PDB entry 7U2L | electron microscopy, 3.20 A resolution | chains B and C of the 5 polymer chains in the assembly

Chain B:
Protein: Guanine nucleotide-binding protein G(I)/G(S)/G(T) subunit beta-1
Source organism: Homo sapiens
Reference sequence: P62873 (GBB1_HUMAN); residue numbers follow UniProt; this construct covers 2-340
Chain sequence (344 residues; each row starts with the number of its first residue; numbers below 1 keep their minus sign (Pro-3 is residue -3)):
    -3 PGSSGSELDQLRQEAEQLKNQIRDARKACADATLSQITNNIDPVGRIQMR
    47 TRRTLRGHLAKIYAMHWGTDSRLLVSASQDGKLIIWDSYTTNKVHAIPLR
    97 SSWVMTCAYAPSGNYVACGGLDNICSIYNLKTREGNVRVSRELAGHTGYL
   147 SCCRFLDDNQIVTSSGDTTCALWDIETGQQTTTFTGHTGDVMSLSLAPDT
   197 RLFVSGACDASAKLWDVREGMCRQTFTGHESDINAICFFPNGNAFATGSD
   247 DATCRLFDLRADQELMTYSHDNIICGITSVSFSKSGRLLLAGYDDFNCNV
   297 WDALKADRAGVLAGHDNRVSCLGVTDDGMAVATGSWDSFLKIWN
Not modelled in the structure: -3 to 4
Construct notes: expression tag (-3 to 1)

Chain C:
Protein: Guanine nucleotide-binding protein G(I)/G(S)/G(O) subunit gamma-2
Source organism: Homo sapiens
Reference sequence: P59768 (GBG2_HUMAN); residues 1-71 here = UniProt positions 1-71
Chain sequence (71 residues; numbered 1 to 71; the number before each row is that of its first residue):
     1 MASNNTASIAQARKLVEQLKMEANIDRIKVSKAAADLMAYCEAHAKEDPL
    51 LTPVPASENPFREKKFFCAIL
Not modelled in the structure: 1-8, 62-71

Chain B / chain C interface:
Pairs across the interface (78):
  Asp5(B) with Ile9(C)
  Leu7(B) with Arg13(C); Val16(C)
  Glu10(B) with Lys20(C), salt bridge
  Ala11(B) with Val16(C), hydrophobic
  Leu14(B) with Val16(C); Leu19(C); Lys20(C)
  Lys15(B) with Leu19(C)
  Ile18(B) with Ala23(C), hydrophobic; Arg27(C)
  Cys25(B) with Arg27(C); Lys29(C); Val30(C), hydrogen bond (backbone-backbone)
  Ala26(B) with Val30(C), hydrophobic
  Asp27(B) with Lys29(C), salt bridge; Ser31(C), hydrogen bond
  Ala28(B) with Val30(C)
  Leu30(B) with Ala34(C), hydrophobic
  Ile33(B) with Ser31(C); Ala34(C), hydrophobic
  Ile37(B) with Glu42(C)
  Val40(B) with Leu51(C), hydrophobic
  Ile43(B) with Leu50(C)
  Met45(B) with Leu50(C), hydrophobic
  Arg48(B) with Phe61(C)
  Arg49(B) with Pro60(C), hydrogen bond (side chain-backbone); Phe61(C)
  Tyr85(B) with Pro60(C); Phe61(C), hydrophobic
  Met217(B) with Met21(C), hydrophobic
  Cys218(B) with Gln18(C), hydrogen bond (backbone-side chain)
  Arg219(B) with Glu22(C)
  Gln220(B) with Ile25(C)
  Thr221(B) with Glu22(C), hydrogen bond
  Phe235(B) with Tyr40(C), hydrophobic; Cys41(C), hydrophobic
  Pro236(B) with Tyr40(C)
  Asn237(B) with Leu37(C); Tyr40(C)
  Ala240(B) with Leu37(C), hydrophobic
  Leu252(B) with Leu37(C), hydrophobic
  Asp254(B) with Ala33(C)
  Arg256(B) with Arg27(C); Ile28(C), hydrogen bond (backbone-backbone); Lys32(C); Asp36(C), salt bridge
  Ala257(B) with Arg27(C); Ile28(C)
  Asp258(B) with Arg27(C), salt bridge
  Gln259(B) with Val30(C)
  Leu261(B) with Val30(C), hydrophobic; Leu37(C), hydrophobic
  Ser279(B) with Asp48(C), hydrogen bond
  Lys280(B) with Glu47(C); Asp48(C)
  Ser281(B) with Tyr40(C); Cys41(C); His44(C); Asp48(C), hydrogen bond; Leu51(C)
  Gly282(B) with Cys41(C)
  Arg283(B) with Cys41(C); Glu42(C), salt bridge; Leu51(C)
  Leu284(B) with Leu51(C), hydrophobic
  Leu300(B) with Cys41(C), hydrophobic
  Asp323(B) with Pro49(C)
  Gly324(B) with Pro49(C); Leu50(C)
  Met325(B) with Pro49(C), hydrophobic; Glu58(C); Pro60(C)
  Ala326(B) with Phe61(C), hydrophobic
  Val327(B) with Leu50(C), hydrophobic
  Ile338(B) with Phe61(C), hydrophobic
  Asn340(B) with Asn59(C), hydrogen bond; Phe61(C)
Also at the interface, not in a pair above, chain B (56 interface residues in all): Ala21, Arg22, Ala24, Trp63, Ser84, Val320
Also at the interface, not in a pair above, chain C (37 interface residues in all): Ala12, Asp26, Met38, Ala45

In short:
The interface between chain B and chain C involves 56 residues on one side and 37 on the other; the contacts
include 9 hydrogen bonds and 5 salt bridges. Among the polar pairs are Glu10(B)-Lys20(C), Asp27(B)-Lys29(C)
and Arg256(B)-Asp36(C).
Here chain B is Guanine nucleotide-binding protein G(I)/G(S)/G(T) subunit beta-1 and chain C is Guanine
nucleotide-binding protein G(I)/G(S)/G(O) subunit gamma-2, both from Homo sapiens. Entry 7U2L
(C5guano-uOR-Gi-scFv16) was determined by electron microscopy, deposited together with 7U2K.
